Entry 6ALH (electron microscopy, 4.40 A resolution (low resolution: residue-level contacts below are approximate; hydrogen-bond / salt-bridge calls are withheld)); this record covers chains J and K of the 8 polymer chains in the assembly.

# Chain J
Molecule: DNA-directed RNA polymerase subunit beta'
From: Escherichia coli (strain K12)
Notes: EC 2.7.7.6
Reference sequence: P0A8T7 (RPOC_ECOLI); numbering as in UniProt (aligned over 1-1407)
Amino-acid sequence (1407 residues; each row starts with the number of its first residue):
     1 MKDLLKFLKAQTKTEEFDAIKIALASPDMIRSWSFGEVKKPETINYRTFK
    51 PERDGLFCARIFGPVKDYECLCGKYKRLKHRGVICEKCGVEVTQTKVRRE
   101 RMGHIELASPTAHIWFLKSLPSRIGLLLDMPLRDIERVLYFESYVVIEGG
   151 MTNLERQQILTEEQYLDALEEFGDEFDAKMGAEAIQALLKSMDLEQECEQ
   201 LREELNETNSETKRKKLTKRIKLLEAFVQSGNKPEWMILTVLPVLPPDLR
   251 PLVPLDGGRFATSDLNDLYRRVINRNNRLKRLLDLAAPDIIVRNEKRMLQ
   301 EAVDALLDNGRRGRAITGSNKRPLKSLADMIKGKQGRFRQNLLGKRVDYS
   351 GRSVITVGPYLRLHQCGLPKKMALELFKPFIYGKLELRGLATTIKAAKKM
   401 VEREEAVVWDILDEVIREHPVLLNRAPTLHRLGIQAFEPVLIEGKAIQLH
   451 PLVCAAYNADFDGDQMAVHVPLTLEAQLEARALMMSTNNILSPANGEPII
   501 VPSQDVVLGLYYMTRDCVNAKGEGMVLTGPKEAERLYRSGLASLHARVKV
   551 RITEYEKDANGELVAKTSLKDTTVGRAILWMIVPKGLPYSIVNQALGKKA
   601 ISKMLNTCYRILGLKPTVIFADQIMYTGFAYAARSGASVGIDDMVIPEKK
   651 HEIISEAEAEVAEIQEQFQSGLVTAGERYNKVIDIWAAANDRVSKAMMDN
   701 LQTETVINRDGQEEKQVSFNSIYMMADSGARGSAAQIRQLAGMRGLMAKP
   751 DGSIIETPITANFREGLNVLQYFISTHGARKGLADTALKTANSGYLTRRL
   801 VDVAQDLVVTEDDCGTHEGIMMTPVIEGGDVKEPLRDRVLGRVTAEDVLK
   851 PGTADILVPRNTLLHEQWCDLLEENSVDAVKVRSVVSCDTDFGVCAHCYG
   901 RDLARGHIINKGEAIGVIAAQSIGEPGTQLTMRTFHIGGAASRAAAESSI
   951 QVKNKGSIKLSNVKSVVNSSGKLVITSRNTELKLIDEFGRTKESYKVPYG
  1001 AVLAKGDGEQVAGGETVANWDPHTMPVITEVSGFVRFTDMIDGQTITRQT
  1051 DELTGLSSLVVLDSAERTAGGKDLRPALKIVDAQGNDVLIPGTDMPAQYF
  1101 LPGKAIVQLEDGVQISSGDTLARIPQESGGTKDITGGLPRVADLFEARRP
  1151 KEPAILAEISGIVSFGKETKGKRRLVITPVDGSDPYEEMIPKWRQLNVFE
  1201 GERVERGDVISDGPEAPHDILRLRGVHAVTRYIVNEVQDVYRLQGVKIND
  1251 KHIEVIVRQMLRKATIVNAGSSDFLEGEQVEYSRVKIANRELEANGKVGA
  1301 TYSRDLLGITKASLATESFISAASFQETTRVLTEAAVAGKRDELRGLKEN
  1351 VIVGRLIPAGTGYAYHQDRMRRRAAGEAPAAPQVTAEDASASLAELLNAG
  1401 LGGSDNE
Unresolved in the structure: 1-15, 934-947, 1127-1135, 1374-1407
Ion coordination: Zn2+ site 1: C70, C72, K74; Mg2+: D460, D462 (shared with 1 residue of chain R); Zn2+ site 2: C814, R883, C888, C895, C898
UniProt features mapped onto this chain:
  - binding site (Zn(2+)): C70, C72, C85, C88, C814, C888, C895, C898
  - binding site (Mg(2+)): D460, D462, D464
  - modified residue: K983 (N6-acetyllysine)
  - mutagenesis: Q504 (Q504P: Resistant to antibiotics salinamide A and B), N690 (N690D: Resistant to antibiotics salinamide A and B), M697 (M697V: Resistant to antibiotics salinamide A and B), A735 (A735T: Resistant to antibiotics salinamide A and B), R738 (R738C/H/P/S: Resistant to antibiotics salinamide A and B), A748 (A748E: Resistant to antibiotics salinamide A and B), P758 (P758S/T: Resistant to antibiotics salinamide A and B), F763 (F763C: Resistant to antibiotics salinamide A and B), S775 (S775A: Resistant to antibiotics salinamide A and B), A779 (A779T/V: Resistant to antibiotics salinamide A and B), R780 (R780C: Resistant to antibiotics salinamide A and B), G782 (G782A/C: Resistant to antibiotics salinamide A and B), 1 further mutagenesis entry in UniProt

# Chain K
Molecule: DNA-directed RNA polymerase subunit omega
From: Escherichia coli (strain K12)
Notes: EC 2.7.7.6
Reference sequence: P0A800 (RPOZ_ECOLI); numbering as in UniProt (aligned over 1-80)
Amino-acid sequence (80 residues; row label = number of the first residue in the row):
     1 MARVTVQDAVEKIGNRFDLVLVAARRARQMQVGGKDPLVPEENDKTTVIA
    51 LREIEEGLINNQILDVRERQEQQEQEAAEL
Unresolved in the structure: 1, 75-80

# How chain J and chain K interact
Pairs across the interface - 45 pairs, chain J then chain K:
  H364(J) - V4(K)
  E414(J) - K45(K)
  V415(J) - K45(K)
  R417(J) - E42(K)
  R417(J) - N43(K)
  R417(J) - D44(K)
  E418(J) - A2(K)
  E418(J) - D44(K)
  E418(J) - V48(K)
  E438(J) - R3(K)
  T473(J) - R28(K)
  L474(J) - A27(K)
  L474(J) - R28(K)
  L474(J) - Q31(K)
  L474(J) - T47(K)
  E475(J) - A24(K)
  E475(J) - R28(K)
  Q477(J) - T47(K)
  L478(J) - A23(K)
  L478(J) - A24(K)
  L478(J) - T47(K)
  L478(J) - L51(K)
  R481(J) - R3(K)
  R481(J) - V6(K)
  R481(J) - T47(K)
  R481(J) - V48(K)
  R481(J) - L51(K)
  A482(J) - V6(K)
  A482(J) - R16(K)
  L483(J) - R16(K)
  T487(J) - V4(K)
  N488(J) - V6(K)
  N488(J) - R16(K)
  L614(J) - Q7(K)
  K615(J) - T5(K)
  K615(J) - D8(K)
  R905(J) - R16(K)
  N910(J) - G14(K)
  N910(J) - N15(K)
  N910(J) - R16(K)
  K911(J) - N15(K)
  G1360(J) - F17(K)
  T1361(J) - F17(K)
  T1361(J) - L21(K)
  A1364(J) - L21(K)
Interface residues without a listed pair, chain J (27 interface residues in all): H419, E479, E913
Interface residues without a listed pair, chain K (27 interface residues in all): L19, V20, T46

# Overview
The chain J/chain K interface involves 27 residues from each chain. The Mg2+ site is built by D460(J) and
D462(J). C70(J), C72(J) and K74(J) coordinate Zn2+ site 1. Curated annotation (UniProt) lists 8 Zn2+-binding
residues, 3 Mg2+-binding residues and 13 mutagenesis sites on chain J.
Chain J is DNA-directed RNA polymerase subunit beta' and chain K is DNA-directed RNA polymerase subunit omega,
both from Escherichia coli (strain K12); the structure, CryoEM structure of E.coli RNA polymerase elongation
complex, was determined by electron microscopy, deposited together with 6ALF and 6ALG.
